PDB entry 1TOQ | X-ray diffraction, 2.50 A resolution | chains A and B

Chain A:
Name: Agglutinin alpha chain
From: Artocarpus hirsutus
Amino-acid sequence (133 residues; each row starts with the number of its first residue):
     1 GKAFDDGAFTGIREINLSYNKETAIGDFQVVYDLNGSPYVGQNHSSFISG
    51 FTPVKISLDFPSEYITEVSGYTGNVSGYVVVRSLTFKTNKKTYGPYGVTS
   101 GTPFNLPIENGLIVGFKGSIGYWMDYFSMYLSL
Residues lining bound ligands: methyl alpha-D-galactopyranoside (AMG): Gly1, Phe47, Tyr78, Val80, Gly121, Tyr122, Trp123, Asp125

Chain B:
Name: Agglutinin beta chain
Amino-acid sequence (20 residues; row label = number of the first residue in the row):
     1 DENSGKSQTVIVGPWGAKVS
Disordered / not traced: 1-3, 19-20

Interface between chain A and chain B:
Contacting residue pairs - 26 pairs, chain A then chain B:
  Ala8(A) - Thr9(B)
  Thr72(A) - Gly16(B)
  Val79(A) - Gly16(B)
  Val79(A) - Ala17(B)
  Val81(A) - Trp15(B)
  Phe104(A) - Trp15(B)
  Asp125(A) - Gly16(B)
  Asp125(A) - Ala17(B)  hydrogen bond (backbone-backbone)
  Tyr126(A) - Pro14(B)  hydrophobic
  Tyr126(A) - Trp15(B)
  Tyr126(A) - Gly16(B)
  Tyr126(A) - Ala17(B)
  Phe127(A) - Pro14(B)
  Phe127(A) - Trp15(B)  hydrogen bond (backbone-backbone)
  Ser128(A) - Ile11(B)
  Ser128(A) - Val12(B)
  Ser128(A) - Gly13(B)
  Ser128(A) - Pro14(B)
  Met129(A) - Ile11(B)
  Met129(A) - Val12(B)  hydrogen bond (backbone-backbone)
  Met129(A) - Trp15(B)  hydrophobic
  Tyr130(A) - Thr9(B)
  Tyr130(A) - Val10(B)
  Tyr130(A) - Ile11(B)  hydrophobic
  Leu131(A) - Thr9(B)
  Leu131(A) - Val10(B)  hydrogen bond (backbone-backbone)
Other interface residues (no listed pair), chain A (16 interface residues in all): Leu106, Val114, Lys117, Ser132

Summary:
Chain A and chain B form an interface of 16 and 9 residues respectively, with 4 hydrogen bonds. Backbone
hydrogen bonds pair Asp125(A)-Ala17(B), Phe127(A)-Trp15(B) and Met129(A)-Val12(B). Chain A binds methyl
alpha-D-galactopyranoside.
Here chain A is Agglutinin alpha chain (Artocarpus hirsutus) and chain B is Agglutinin beta chain. Entry 1TOQ
(CRYSTAL STRUCTURE OF A GALACTOSE SPECIFIC LECTIN FROM ARTOCARPUS HIRSUTA IN COMPLEX WITH
METHYL-a-D-GALACTOSE) was determined by X-ray diffraction, deposited together with 1TP8.
